PDB entry 3P88 | X-ray diffraction, 2.95 A resolution | chains A and B

# Chain A
Protein: Farnesoid X receptor
Source organism: Homo sapiens
Reference sequence: B6ZGS9 (B6ZGS9_HUMAN); numbering as in UniProt (aligned over 244-472)
Chain sequence (229 residues; each row starts with the number of its first residue):
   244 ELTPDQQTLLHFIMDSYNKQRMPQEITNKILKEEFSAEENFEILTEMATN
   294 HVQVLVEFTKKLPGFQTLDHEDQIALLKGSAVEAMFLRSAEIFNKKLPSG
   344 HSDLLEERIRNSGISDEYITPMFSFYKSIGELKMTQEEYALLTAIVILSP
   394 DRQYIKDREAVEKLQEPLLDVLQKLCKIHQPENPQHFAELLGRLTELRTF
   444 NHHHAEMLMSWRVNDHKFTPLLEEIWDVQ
Differences from the reference sequence: conflict Glu285 (Leu in B6ZGS9); engineered mutation Glu432 (Cys in B6ZGS9), Glu466 (Cys in B6ZGS9)
Small-molecule neighbours: P88 (7-(4-{[3-(2,6-dimethylphenyl)-5-(1-methylethyl)isoxazol-4-yl]methoxy}phenyl)isoquinoline-3-carboxylic acid): Met265, Thr270, Ile273, Phe284, Leu287, Thr288, Met290, Ala291, His294, Val325, Met328, Phe329, Arg331, Ser332, Ile335, Ser342, Gly343, Leu348, Ile352, Ile357, Met365, Tyr369, His447, Trp454, Phe461, Leu465, Trp469

# Chain B
Protein: Nuclear receptor coactivator 1
Source organism: Homo sapiens
Reference sequence: A8K1V4 (A8K1V4_HUMAN); numbering as in UniProt (aligned over 745-755)
Chain sequence (11 residues; row label = number of the first residue in the row):
   745 DHQLLRYLLDK

# How chain A and chain B interact
Residue-residue contacts - 15 pairs, chain A then chain B:
  Val299(A) - Leu752(B)  hydrophobic
  Val299(A) - Leu753(B)  hydrophobic
  Phe308(A) - Leu753(B)  hydrophobic
  Gln316(A) - Leu753(B)
  Leu320(A) - Leu753(B)  hydrophobic
  Lys321(A) - His746(B)  hydrogen bond
  Pro463(A) - Leu748(B)
  Leu464(A) - Leu748(B)
  Leu464(A) - Leu752(B)  hydrophobic
  Glu467(A) - His746(B)
  Glu467(A) - Gln747(B)
  Glu467(A) - Leu748(B)  hydrogen bond (side chain-backbone)
  Glu467(A) - Leu749(B)  hydrogen bond (side chain-backbone)
  Ile468(A) - Leu749(B)  hydrophobic
  Asp470(A) - His746(B)  salt bridge
Interface residues without a listed pair, chain A (12 interface residues in all): His313, Ile317
Interface residues without a listed pair, chain B (7 interface residues in all): Asp754

# Summary
12 residues of chain A and 7 residues of chain B are in contact; the contacts include 3 hydrogen bonds and 1
salt bridge. Polar pairs include Asp470(A)-His746(B), Lys321(A)-His746(B) and Glu467(A)-Leu748(B). Bound to
chain A: compound P88.
Chain A is Farnesoid X receptor and chain B is Nuclear receptor coactivator 1, both from Homo sapiens; the
structure, FXR bound to isoquinolinecarboxylic acid, was determined by X-ray diffraction together with 3P89
from the same study.
